PDB entry 5NQV | X-ray diffraction, 1.95 A resolution | chains C and G of the 4 polymer chains in the assembly

== Chain C ==
Protein: Protein TOPLESS
Organism: Arabidopsis thaliana
UniProt: Q94AI7 (TPL_ARATH); residue numbers follow UniProt; this construct covers 3-184
Sequence (210 residues; each row starts with the number of its first residue; numbers below 1 keep their minus sign (Met-25 is residue -25)):
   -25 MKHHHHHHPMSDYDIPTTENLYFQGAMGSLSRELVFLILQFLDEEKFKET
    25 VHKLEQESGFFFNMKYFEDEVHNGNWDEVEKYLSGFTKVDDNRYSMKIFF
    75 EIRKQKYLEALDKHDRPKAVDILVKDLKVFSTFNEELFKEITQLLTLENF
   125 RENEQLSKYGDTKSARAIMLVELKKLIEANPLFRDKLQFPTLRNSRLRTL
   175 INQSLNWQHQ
Not modelled in the structure: -25 to -10, 181-184
Construct notes: initiating methionine (-25); expression tag (-24 to 2)
Swiss-Prot annotation at these positions:
  - mutagenesis: Lys92 (K92M: No effect), Asn176 (N176H: In tpl-1; temperature sensitive gain of function; transforms the shoot pole into a second root pole. No effect on the interaction with IAA12 od HAD19, but loss of interaction with AP2)
Reported in the primary citation:
  - mutagenesis - I175N, N176H: unchanged binding to IAA12
  - mutagenesis - I175N, N176H: unchanged binding to WUS
  - mutagenesis - F35Q: decreased binding to IAA12
  - mutagenesis - F35Q: decreased binding to WUS
  - mutagenesis - F35Q, F74Q, K102S/T116A/Q117S/E122S: abolished signaling
  - mutagenesis - N176H: decreased signaling
  - mutagenesis - F74Q: decreased binding to IAA12 or WUS
  - mutagenesis - K102S/T116A/Q117S/E122S: decreased binding to FAM-IAA12 EAR motif

== Chain G ==
Protein: EAR motif of IAA27
Sequence (11 residues; numbered 7 to 17; the number before each row is that of its first residue):
     7 TELRLGLPGSE
Not modelled in the structure: 7, 12-17

== Interface between chain C and chain G ==
Residue-residue contacts - 18 pairs, chain C then chain G:
  Met70(C) - Leu9(G)
  Lys71(C) - Leu9(G)
  Phe74(C) - Leu9(G)  hydrophobic
  Phe74(C) - Arg10(G)
  Lys78(C) - Leu11(G)  hydrogen bond (side chain-backbone)
  Phe104(C) - Leu9(G)  hydrophobic
  Phe107(C) - Glu8(G)
  Asn108(C) - Glu8(G)
  Asn108(C) - Leu9(G)
  Leu111(C) - Leu9(G)  hydrophobic
  Leu111(C) - Arg10(G)
  Leu111(C) - Leu11(G)
  Glu114(C) - Leu11(G)
  Ile115(C) - Leu11(G)  hydrophobic
  Asn127(C) - Leu11(G)
  Gln129(C) - Arg10(G)
  Gln129(C) - Leu11(G)
  Leu130(C) - Leu11(G)  hydrophobic
Also at the interface, not in a pair above, chain C (15 interface residues in all): Glu75, Leu118

== In short ==
15 residues of chain C face 4 of chain G across their interface; the contacts include 1 hydrogen bond. Its one
hydrogen-bonded contact is Lys78(C)-Leu11(G). Curated annotation (UniProt) lists 2 mutagenesis sites on chain
C. From the paper: F35Q, F74Q and K102S/T116A/Q117S/E122S of chain C abolish signaling; F35Q of chain C
reduces binding to IAA12.
Here chain C is Protein TOPLESS (Arabidopsis thaliana) and chain G is EAR motif of IAA27. Entry 5NQV
(Structure of the Arabidopsis Thaliana TOPLESS N-terminal domain) was determined by X-ray diffraction together
with 5NQS from the same study.
